5BK4 - chains 4 and 7 of the 14 polymer chains in the assembly; structure by electron microscopy, 3.90 A resolution.

[Chain 4]
Molecule: DNA replication licensing factor MCM4
Source organism: Saccharomyces cerevisiae
Notes: EC 3.6.4.12
UniProtKB: P30665 (MCM4_YEAST); residues 1-933 here = UniProt positions 1-933
Amino-acid sequence (933 residues; row label = number of the first residue in the row):
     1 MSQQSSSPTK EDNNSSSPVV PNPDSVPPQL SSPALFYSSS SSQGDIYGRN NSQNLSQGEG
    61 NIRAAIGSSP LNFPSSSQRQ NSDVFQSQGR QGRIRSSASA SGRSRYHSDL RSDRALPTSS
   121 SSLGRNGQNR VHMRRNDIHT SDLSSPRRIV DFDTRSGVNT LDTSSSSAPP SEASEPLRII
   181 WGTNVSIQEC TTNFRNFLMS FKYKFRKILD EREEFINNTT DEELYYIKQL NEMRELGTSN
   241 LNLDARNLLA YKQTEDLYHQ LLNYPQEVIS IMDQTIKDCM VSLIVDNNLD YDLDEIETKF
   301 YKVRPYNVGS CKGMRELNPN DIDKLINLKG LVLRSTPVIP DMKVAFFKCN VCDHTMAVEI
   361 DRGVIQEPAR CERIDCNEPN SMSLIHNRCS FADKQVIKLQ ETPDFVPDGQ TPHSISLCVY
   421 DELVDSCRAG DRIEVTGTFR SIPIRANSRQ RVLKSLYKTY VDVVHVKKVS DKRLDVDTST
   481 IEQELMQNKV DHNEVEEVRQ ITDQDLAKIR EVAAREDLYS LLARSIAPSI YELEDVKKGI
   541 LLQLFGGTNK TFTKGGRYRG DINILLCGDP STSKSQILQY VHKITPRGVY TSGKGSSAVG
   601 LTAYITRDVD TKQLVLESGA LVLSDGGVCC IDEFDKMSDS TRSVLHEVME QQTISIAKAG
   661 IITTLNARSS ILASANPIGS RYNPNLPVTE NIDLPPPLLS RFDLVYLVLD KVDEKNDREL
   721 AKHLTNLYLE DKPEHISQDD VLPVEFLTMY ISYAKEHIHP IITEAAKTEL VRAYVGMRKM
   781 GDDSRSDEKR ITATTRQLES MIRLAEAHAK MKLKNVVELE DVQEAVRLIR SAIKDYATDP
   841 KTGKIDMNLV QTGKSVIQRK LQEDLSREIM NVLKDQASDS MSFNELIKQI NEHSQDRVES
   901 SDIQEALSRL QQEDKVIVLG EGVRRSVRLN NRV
Not modelled in the structure: 1-176, 213-220, 468, 783-789, 839-933
Swiss-Prot annotation at these positions:
  - motif: Ser700 to Asp703 (Arginine finger)
  - binding site (ATP): Gly568 to Ser575
  - modified residue (Phosphoserine): Ser52, Ser56, Ser69

[Chain 7]
Molecule: DNA replication licensing factor MCM7
Source organism: Saccharomyces cerevisiae
Notes: EC 3.6.4.12
UniProtKB: P38132 (MCM7_YEAST); residues 1-845 here = UniProt positions 1-845
Amino-acid sequence (845 residues; each row starts with the number of its first residue):
     1 MSAALPSIQL PVDYNNLFNE ITDFLVTFKQ DTLSSDATRN ENEDENLDAE NIEQHLLEKG
    61 PKYMAMLQKV ANRELNSVII DLDDILQYQN EKFLQGTQAD DLVSAIQQNA NHFTELFCRA
   121 IDNNMPLPTK EIDYKDDVLD VILNQRRLRN ERMLSDRTNE IRSENLMDTT MDPPSSMNDA
   181 LREVVEDETE LFPPNLTRRY FLYFKPLSQN CARRYRKKAI SSKPLSVRQI KGDFLGQLIT
   241 VRGIITRVSD VKPAVEVIAY TCDQCGYEVF QEVNSRTFTP LSECTSEECS QNQTKGQLFM
   301 STRASKFSAF QECKIQELSQ QVPVGHIPRS LNIHVNGTLV RSLSPGDIVD VTGIFLPAPY
   361 TGFKALKAGL LTETYLEAQF VRQHKKKFAS FSLTSDVEER VMELITSGDV YNRLAKSIAP
   421 EIYGNLDVKK ALLLLLVGGV DKRVGDGMKI RGDINVCLMG DPGVAKSQLL KAICKISPRG
   481 VYTTGKGSSG VGLTAAVMKD PVTDEMILEG GALVLADNGI CCIDEFDKMD ESDRTAIHEV
   541 MEQQTISISK AGINTTLNAR TSILAAANPL YGRYNPRLSP LDNINLPAAL LSRFDILFLM
   601 LDIPSRDDDE KLAEHVTYVH MHNKQPDLDF TPVEPSKMRE YIAYAKTKRP VMSEAVNDYV
   661 VQAYIRLRQD SKREMDSKFS FGQATPRTLL GIIRLSQALA KLRLADMVDI DDVEEALRLV
   721 RVSKESLYQE TNKSKEDESP TTKIFTIIKK MLQETGKNTL SYENIVKTVR LRGFTMLQLS
   781 NCIQEYSYLN VWHLINEGNT LKFVDDGTMD TDQEDSLVST PKLAPQTTAS ANVSAQDSDI
   841 DLQDA
Not modelled in the structure: 32-58, 167-176, 217-219, 730-845
Swiss-Prot annotation at these positions:
  - motif: Ser592 to Asp595 (Arginine finger)
  - binding site (ATP): Tyr423, Gly463, Ala465, Lys466, Ser467, Asn568, Arg593, Arg687
  - modified residue: Thr811 (Phosphothreonine), Ser819 (Phosphoserine), Ser838 (Phosphoserine)
Cystine bridges: Cys265-Cys289, Cys474-Cys522
Small-molecule neighbours: ADP (adenosine-5'-diphosphate): Glu421, Ile422, Tyr423, Pro462, Gly463, Val464, Ala465, Lys466, Ser467, Gln468, His615, Val616

[How chain 4 and chain 7 interact]
Residue-residue contacts (82):
  Trp181(4) with Gln145(7)
  Thr183(4) with Gln145(7), hydrogen bond (backbone-side chain)
  Asp256(4) with Tyr134(7), hydrogen bond
  His259(4) with Lys135(7)
  Gln260(4) with Tyr134(7), hydrogen bond
  Tyr264(4) with Val138(7); Arg303(7)
  Arg315(4) with Asp250(7), salt bridge; Arg341(7), hydrogen bond (backbone-side chain)
  Glu316(4) with Arg341(7), hydrogen bond (backbone-side chain)
  Asn318(4) with Arg341(7)
  Pro319(4) with Pro253(7), hydrophobic
  Asp323(4) with Arg303(7), salt bridge
  Arg362(4) with Asp263(7), salt bridge; Phe299(7)
  Gln400(4) with Thr555(7)
  Val406(4) with Arg560(7)
  Asp408(4) with Asp517(7); Arg560(7), salt bridge
  Gly409(4) with Asp517(7)
  Thr411(4) with Leu508(7)
  Pro412(4) with Thr555(7); Leu557(7)
  Arg451(4) with Pro280(7)
  Val452(4) with Phe278(7)
  Leu453(4) with Phe278(7), hydrogen bond (backbone-backbone); Pro280(7), hydrophobic
  Ser455(4) with Val255(7); Arg276(7)
  Leu456(4) with Pro253(7); Phe310(7), hydrophobic
  Tyr457(4) with Lys252(7); Pro253(7), hydrogen bond (backbone-backbone); Val255(7); Phe307(7), hydrophobic
  Arg473(4) with Asp446(7), hydrogen bond (side chain-backbone)
  Ser529(4) with Met448(7)
  Pro570(4) with Ala589(7), hydrophobic
  Ser571(4) with Thr685(7); Arg687(7)
  Ser575(4) with Glu542(7)
  Gln576(4) with Met448(7)
  Gln579(4) with Glu542(7)
  Lys583(4) with Gly447(7)
  Tyr590(4) with Ser547(7)
  Thr591(4) with Ser549(7)
  Ser592(4) with Glu539(7), hydrogen bond
  Lys594(4) with Glu531(7), salt bridge
  Gly595(4) with Ser549(7), hydrogen bond (backbone-backbone)
  Gly600(4) with Ser549(7)
  Tyr604(4) with Ser549(7); Lys550(7); Asn554(7), hydrogen bond
  Val609(4) with Met506(7), hydrophobic
  Asp632(4) with Glu539(7)
  Glu633(4) with Thr535(7); His538(7)
  Lys636(4) with Glu531(7); Thr535(7)
  Ser680(4) with Ala589(7)
  Arg681(4) with Gly682(7), hydrogen bond (side chain-backbone); Gln683(7)
  Asp710(4) with Lys672(7), salt bridge
  Lys711(4) with Lys672(7), hydrogen bond (backbone-side chain)
  Val712(4) with Lys672(7); Met675(7), hydrophobic
  Glu714(4) with Ile665(7)
  Asp717(4) with Tyr664(7); Arg668(7), salt bridge
  Arg718(4) with Ile665(7)
  Ala721(4) with Val661(7), hydrophobic; Leu689(7), hydrophobic
  Lys722(4) with Asn657(7)
  Leu724(4) with Leu689(7), hydrophobic
  Thr725(4) with Asn657(7)
  Tyr728(4) with Ile450(7), hydrophobic; Met652(7), hydrophobic; Leu690(7); Ile693(7), hydrophobic
  Leu729(4) with Met652(7)
  Asp731(4) with Lys442(7)
  Pro733(4) with Val444(7)
Also at the interface, not in a pair above, chain 4 (80 interface residues in all): Ile179, Ile180, Gly182, Asn184, Asn263, Leu317, Asn320, Ile322, Val364, Ser441, Lys454, Thr459, Ile530, Tyr580, Gly593, Ser597, Ser618, Leu720, Leu727, Lys732, His735
Also at the interface, not in a pair above, chain 7 (80 interface residues in all): Leu139, Val141, Ile142, Arg149, Ser249, Val251, Ala254, Thr277, Thr279, Gln297, Thr302, Ala309, Gly445, Lys449, Glu505, Asn518, Ser532, Thr545, Ile548, Ala551, Ile553, Asn558, Pro587, Val651, Ser653, Pro686

[In short]
The chain 4/chain 7 interface involves 80 residues from each chain, with 13 hydrogen bonds and 7 salt bridges.
Polar pairs include Arg315(4)-Asp250(7), Asp323(4)-Arg303(7) and Arg362(4)-Asp263(7). Bound to chain 7: ADP.
From UniProt: 8 ATP-binding residues on chain 4; 8 ATP-binding residues on chain 7.
Here chain 4 is DNA replication licensing factor MCM4 and chain 7 is DNA replication licensing factor MCM7,
both from Saccharomyces cerevisiae. Entry 5BK4 (Cryo-EM structure of Mcm2-7 double hexamer on dsDNA) was
determined by electron microscopy.
